Entry 9GFE (X-ray diffraction, 1.58 A resolution); this record covers chains A and B.

# Chain A
Molecule: Retinoic acid receptor alpha
Source organism: Homo sapiens
Reference sequence: P10276 (RARA_HUMAN); residues 181-415 here = UniProt positions 181-415
Amino-acid sequence (235 residues; each row starts with the number of its first residue):
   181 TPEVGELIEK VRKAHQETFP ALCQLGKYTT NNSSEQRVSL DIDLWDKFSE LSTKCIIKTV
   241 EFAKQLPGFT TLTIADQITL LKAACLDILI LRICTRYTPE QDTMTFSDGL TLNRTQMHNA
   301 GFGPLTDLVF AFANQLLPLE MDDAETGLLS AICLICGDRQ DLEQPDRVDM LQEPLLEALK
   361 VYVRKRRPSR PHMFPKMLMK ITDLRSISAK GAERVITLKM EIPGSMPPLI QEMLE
Curated features (UniProtKB/Swiss-Prot):
  - region: G404 to E415 (Required for binding corepressor NCOR1)
  - motif: I254 to I258 (UBR5-degron), P408 to E415 (9aaTAD)
  - binding site (all-trans-retinoate): C235, S287
  - modified residue (Phosphoserine): S219, S369
  - cross-link: K399 (Glycyl lysine isopeptide (Lys-Gly) (interchain with G-Cter in SUMO))
Ligand contacts: EQN (4-{[(5,5,8,8-tetramethyl-5,6,7,8-tetrahydronaphthalen-2-yl)carbonyl]amino}benzoic acid): W225, F228, L231, S232, C235, L266, L269, I270, R272, I273, R276, F286, S287, G301, F302, L305, G391, R394, V395, L398, I410, L414

# Chain B
Molecule: Stapled peptide-like ligand
Amino-acid sequence (11 residues; each row starts with the number of its first residue):
     1 XAHLILHXLL A
Modified residues: ACE (acetyl group) at position 1; L4 (norleucine; NLE); HRG (L-homoarginine) at position 8
Glycans and other covalent adducts: covalent link L4-HRG_8

# Interface between chain A and chain B
Contacting residue pairs (17; chain A residue first):
  V240(A) - L6(B)  hydrophobic
  V240(A) - L9(B)  hydrophobic
  V240(A) - L10(B)  hydrophobic
  K244(A) - L9(B)  hydrogen bond (side chain-backbone)
  I254(A) - H7(B)
  Q257(A) - L10(B)
  I258(A) - H3(B)
  I258(A) - H7(B)
  I258(A) - L10(B)  hydrophobic
  K262(A) - H3(B)
  P408(A) - I5(B)  hydrophobic
  L409(A) - I5(B)  hydrophobic
  E412(A) - H3(B)
  E412(A) - L4(B)  hydrogen bond (side chain-backbone)
  E412(A) - I5(B)  hydrogen bond (side chain-backbone)
  E412(A) - L6(B)  hydrogen bond (side chain-backbone)
  M413(A) - L6(B)  hydrophobic
Other interface residues (no listed pair), chain A (13 interface residues in all): E241, F249, L261
Interface features reported in the paper:
  - interface residues, chain A: K244(A), E412(A)

# Summary
Chain A and chain B form an interface of 13 and 7 residues respectively; the contacts include 4 hydrogen
bonds. Polar contacts include K244(A)-L9(B), E412(A)-L4(B) and E412(A)-I5(B). Chain A binds compound EQN.
Curated annotation (UniProt) lists all-trans-retinoate-binding residues C235(A) and S287(A) on chain A. From
the paper: interface residues K244(A) and E412(A).
Here chain A is Retinoic acid receptor alpha (Homo sapiens) and chain B is Stapled peptide-like ligand. Entry
9GFE (hRAR LBD protein in complex with AM580 agonist ligand and a stapled peptide) was determined by X-ray
diffraction together with 9GF9, 9GFC and 9GFI from the same study.
